Entry 7AFA (electron microscopy, 2.95 A resolution); this record covers chains C and J of the 9 polymer chains in the assembly.

[Chain C]
Name: 30S ribosomal protein S3
Source organism: Escherichia coli
UniProt: C3SQX2 (C3SQX2_ECOLX); numbering as in UniProt (aligned over 1-233)
Chain sequence (233 residues; row label = number of the first residue in the row):
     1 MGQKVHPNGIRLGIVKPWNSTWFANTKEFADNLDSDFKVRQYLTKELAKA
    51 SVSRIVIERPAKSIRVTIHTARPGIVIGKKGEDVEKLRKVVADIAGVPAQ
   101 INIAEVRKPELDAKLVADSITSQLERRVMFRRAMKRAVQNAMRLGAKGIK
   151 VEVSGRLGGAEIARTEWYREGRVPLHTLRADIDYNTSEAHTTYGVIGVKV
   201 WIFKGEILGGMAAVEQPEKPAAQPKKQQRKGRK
Disordered / not traced: 1, 213-233

[Chain J]
Name: 30S ribosomal protein S10
Source organism: Escherichia coli
UniProt: C3SQT7 (C3SQT7_ECOLX); residues 1-103 here = UniProt positions 1-103
Chain sequence (103 residues; row label = number of the first residue in the row):
     1 MQNQRIRIRLKAFDHRLIDQATAEIVETAKRTGAQVRGPIPLPTRKERFT
    51 VLISPHVNKDARDQYEIRTHLRLVDIVEPTEKTVDALMRLDLAAGVDVQI
   101 SLG
Disordered / not traced: 1-3, 103

[Chain C / chain J interface]
Pairs across the interface (9):
  Thr21(C) - Gly95(J)
  Trp22(C) - Phe13(J)
  Phe23(C) - Lys11(J)
  Phe23(C) - Phe13(J)  hydrophobic
  Phe23(C) - Thr69(J)
  Phe23(C) - Gly95(J)
  Phe23(C) - Asp97(J)
  Arg59(C) - Ala94(J)
  Ala212(C) - Arg16(J)
Interface residues without a listed pair, chain C (11 interface residues in all): Ala24, Phe29, Glu58, Pro60, Arg65, Met211
Interface residues without a listed pair, chain J (9 interface residues in all): Ala12, Ile67

[Overview]
11 residues of chain C and 9 residues of chain J are in contact.
Here chain C is 30S ribosomal protein S3 and chain J is 30S ribosomal protein S10, both from Escherichia coli.
Entry 7AFA (Bacterial 30S ribosomal subunit assembly complex state F (head domain)) was determined by electron
microscopy, deposited together with 7AF3, 7AF5, 7AF8, 7AFD, 7AFH, 7AFI and 17 further entries.
